PDB entry 9L1X | electron microscopy, 2.69 A resolution | chains C and I of the 12 polymer chains in the assembly

Chain C:
Name: Histone H2A type 1-B/E
From: Homo sapiens
UniProtKB: P04908 (H2A1B_HUMAN); residues 1-119 here correspond to UniProt positions 2-120 (UniProt number = residue number + 1)
Sequence (119 residues; row label = number of the first residue in the row):
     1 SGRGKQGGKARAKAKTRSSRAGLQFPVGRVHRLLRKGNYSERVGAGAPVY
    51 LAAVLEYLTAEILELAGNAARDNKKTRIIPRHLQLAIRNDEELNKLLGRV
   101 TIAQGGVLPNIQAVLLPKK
Unresolved in the structure: 1-10, 119
Swiss-Prot annotation at these positions:
  - modified residue: Ser1 (N-acetylserine), Arg3 (Citrulline), Lys5 (N6-(2-hydroxyisobutyryl)lysine), Lys9 (N6-(2-hydroxyisobutyryl)lysine), Lys13 (N6-(beta-hydroxybutyryl)lysine), Lys36 (N6-(2-hydroxyisobutyryl)lysine), Lys74 (N6-(2-hydroxyisobutyryl)lysine), Lys75 (N6-(2-hydroxyisobutyryl)lysine), Lys95 (N6-(2-hydroxyisobutyryl)lysine), Gln104 (N5-methylglutamine), Lys118 (N6-(2-hydroxyisobutyryl)lysine), Lys119 (N6-crotonyllysine)
  - cross-link (Glycyl lysine isopeptide (Lys-Gly)): Lys13 (interchain with G-Cter in ubiquitin), Lys15 (interchain with G-Cter in ubiquitin), Lys119 (interchain with G-Cter in ubiquitin)

Chain I:
Molecule: 601 dna_r
From: Homo sapiens
Sequence (189 nucleotides; each row starts with the number of its first residue; numbers below 1 keep their minus sign (DA-94 is residue -94)):
   -94 ATCAGCGACACCGGCACTGGAATCGGATGTATATATCTGACACGTGCCTG
   -44 GAGACTAGGGAGTAATCCCCTTGGCGGTTAAAACGCGGGGGACAGCGCGT
     6 ACGTGCGTTTAAGCGGTGCTAGAGCTGTCTACGACCAATTGAGCGGCCTC
    56 GGCACCGGGATTCTCGATGGCATCCGGCATCACCCGGAT
Unresolved in the structure: -94 to -85, 78-94

Chain C / chain I interface:
Residue-residue contacts (13):
  Arg11(C) - DG-42(I)  sugar contact
  Ala12(C) - DA-41(I)  phosphate contact
  Ala14(C) - DA-43(I)  phosphate contact
  Ala14(C) - DG-42(I)  phosphate contact
  Lys15(C) - DA-43(I)  phosphate contact
  Lys15(C) - DG-42(I)  hydrogen bond to the phosphate
  Arg17(C) - DA-43(I)  salt bridge to the phosphate
  Arg20(C) - DA-43(I)  phosphate contact
  Arg20(C) - DG-42(I)  salt bridge to the phosphate
  Arg29(C) - DG-44(I)  phosphate contact
  Arg32(C) - DG-44(I)  salt bridge to the phosphate
  Arg42(C) - DG-35(I)  sugar contact
  Arg77(C) - DC-54(I)  sugar contact
Other interface residues (no listed pair), chain C (13 interface residues in all): Lys13, Thr16, Gly28
Other interface residues (no listed pair), chain I (9 interface residues in all): DA-53, DG-45, DG-37

Overview:
Chain C and chain I form an interface of 13 and 9 residues respectively; the contacts include 1 hydrogen bond
and 3 salt bridges. Polar pairs include Lys15(C)-DG-42(I), Arg17(C)-DA-43(I) and Arg20(C)-DG-42(I).
Chain C is Histone H2A type 1-B/E and chain I is 601 dna_r, both from Homo sapiens; the structure,
hDEK-nucleosome complex (conformation 1), was determined by electron microscopy, deposited together with 9L22.
